9FRW - chains E and F of the 28 polymer chains in the assembly; structure by X-ray diffraction, 2.85 A resolution.

Chain E:
Protein: Proteasome subunit alpha type-6
From: Saccharomyces cerevisiae
Reference sequence: P40302 (PSA6_YEAST); residues 0-233 here correspond to UniProt positions 1-234 (UniProt number = residue number + 1)
Sequence (234 residues; row label = number of the first residue in the row; numbering starts at 0):
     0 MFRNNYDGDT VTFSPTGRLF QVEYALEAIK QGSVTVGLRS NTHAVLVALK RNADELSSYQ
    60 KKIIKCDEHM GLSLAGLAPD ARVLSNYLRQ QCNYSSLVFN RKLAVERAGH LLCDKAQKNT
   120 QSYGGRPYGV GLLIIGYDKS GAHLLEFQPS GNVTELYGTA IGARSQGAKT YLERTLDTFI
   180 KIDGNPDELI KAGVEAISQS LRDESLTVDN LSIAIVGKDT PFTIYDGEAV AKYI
Unresolved in the structure: 0-2

Chain F:
Protein: Probable proteasome subunit alpha type-7
From: Saccharomyces cerevisiae
Reference sequence: P21242 (PSA7_YEAST); residues -3 to 284 here correspond to UniProt positions 1-288 (UniProt number = residue number + 4)
Sequence (288 residues; row label = number of the first residue in the row; numbers below 1 keep their minus sign (Met-3 is residue -3)):
    -3 MTSIGTGYDL SNSVFSPDGR NFQVEYAVKA VENGTTSIGI KCNDGVVFAV EKLITSKLLV
    57 PQKNVKIQVV DRHIGCVYSG LIPDGRHLVN RGREEAASFK KLYKTPIPIP AFADRLGQYV
   117 QAHTLYNSVR PFGVSTIFGG VDKNGAHLYM LEPSGSYWGY KGAATGKGRQ SAKAELEKLV
   177 DHHPEGLSAR EAVKQAAKII YLAHEDNKEK DFELEISWCS LSETNGLHKF VKGDLLQEAI
   237 DFAQKEINGD DDEDEDDSDN VMSSDDENAP VATNANATTD QEGDIHLE
Unresolved in the structure: -3 to 1, 245-284

Interface between chain E and chain F:
Residue-residue contacts (62):
  Asn4(E) with Leu6(F)
  Tyr5(E) with Asp5(F), hydrogen bond; Leu6(F), hydrophobic
  Thr9(E) with Arg126(F)
  Val10(E) with Asn123(F); Ser124(F); Val125(F); Arg126(F)
  Thr11(E) with Leu6(F); Gln19(F)
  Phe12(E) with Gln19(F); Tyr22(F), hydrophobic; Ala23(F), hydrophobic; Leu77(F), hydrophobic; Arg126(F); Pro127(F); Gly129(F)
  Ser13(E) with Tyr22(F)
  Pro14(E) with Tyr22(F), hydrophobic; Lys25(F)
  Thr15(E) with Lys25(F)
  Gly16(E) with Tyr22(F); Lys25(F); Ala26(F)
  Leu18(E) with Leu77(F), hydrophobic; Arg126(F)
  His109(E) with Arg82(F)
  Cys112(E) with Arg82(F)
  Asp113(E) with Arg82(F), salt bridge; Asn86(F)
  Gln116(E) with Pro79(F); Asp80(F); His83(F), hydrogen bond
  Thr119(E) with Arg126(F), hydrogen bond (backbone-side chain)
  Gln120(E) with His83(F); His119(F); Val125(F); Arg126(F), hydrogen bond (backbone-backbone); Phe128(F)
  Ser121(E) with Ser124(F)
  Tyr122(E) with Ser124(F), hydrogen bond (backbone-backbone)
  Ser149(E) with Pro79(F)
  Gly150(E) with Pro79(F)
  Asn151(E) with Ile78(F); Pro79(F)
  Thr153(E) with Leu55(F); Asn60(F)
  Glu154(E) with Val56(F), hydrogen bond (backbone-backbone); Lys59(F); Asn60(F), hydrogen bond (backbone-side chain)
  Leu155(E) with Leu54(F); Leu55(F); Val56(F)
  Tyr156(E) with Leu54(F), hydrogen bond (backbone-backbone); Val56(F); Pro57(F)
  Gly157(E) with Leu54(F)
  Lys168(E) with Leu54(F)
  Leu171(E) with Leu54(F)
  Glu172(E) with Ser52(F), hydrogen bond; Lys53(F), hydrogen bond (side chain-backbone)
  Leu175(E) with Lys53(F)
Interface residues without a listed pair, chain E (34 interface residues in all): Arg38, Glu105, Phe178

Summary:
The interface between chain E and chain F involves 34 residues on one side and 30 on the other, with 10
hydrogen bonds and 1 salt bridge. Polar pairs include Asp113(E)-Arg82(F), Tyr5(E)-Asp5(F) and
Gln116(E)-His83(F).
Chain E is Proteasome subunit alpha type-6 and chain F is Probable proteasome subunit alpha type-7, both from
Saccharomyces cerevisiae; the structure, Yeast 20S proteasome with human beta1i (1-51), was determined by
X-ray diffraction, deposited together with 9FSU, 9FST, 9FSV, 9FT0 and 9FT1.
